PDB entry 6S7T | electron microscopy, 3.50 A resolution | chains A and B of the 10 polymer chains in the assembly

# Chain A
Molecule: Dolichyl-diphosphooligosaccharide--protein glycosyltransferase subunit STT3B
Source organism: Homo sapiens
Notes: EC 2.4.99.18
UniProtKB: Q8TCJ2 (STT3B_HUMAN); residue numbers follow UniProt; this construct covers 1-826
Chain sequence (826 residues; numbered 1 to 826; the number before each row is that of its first residue):
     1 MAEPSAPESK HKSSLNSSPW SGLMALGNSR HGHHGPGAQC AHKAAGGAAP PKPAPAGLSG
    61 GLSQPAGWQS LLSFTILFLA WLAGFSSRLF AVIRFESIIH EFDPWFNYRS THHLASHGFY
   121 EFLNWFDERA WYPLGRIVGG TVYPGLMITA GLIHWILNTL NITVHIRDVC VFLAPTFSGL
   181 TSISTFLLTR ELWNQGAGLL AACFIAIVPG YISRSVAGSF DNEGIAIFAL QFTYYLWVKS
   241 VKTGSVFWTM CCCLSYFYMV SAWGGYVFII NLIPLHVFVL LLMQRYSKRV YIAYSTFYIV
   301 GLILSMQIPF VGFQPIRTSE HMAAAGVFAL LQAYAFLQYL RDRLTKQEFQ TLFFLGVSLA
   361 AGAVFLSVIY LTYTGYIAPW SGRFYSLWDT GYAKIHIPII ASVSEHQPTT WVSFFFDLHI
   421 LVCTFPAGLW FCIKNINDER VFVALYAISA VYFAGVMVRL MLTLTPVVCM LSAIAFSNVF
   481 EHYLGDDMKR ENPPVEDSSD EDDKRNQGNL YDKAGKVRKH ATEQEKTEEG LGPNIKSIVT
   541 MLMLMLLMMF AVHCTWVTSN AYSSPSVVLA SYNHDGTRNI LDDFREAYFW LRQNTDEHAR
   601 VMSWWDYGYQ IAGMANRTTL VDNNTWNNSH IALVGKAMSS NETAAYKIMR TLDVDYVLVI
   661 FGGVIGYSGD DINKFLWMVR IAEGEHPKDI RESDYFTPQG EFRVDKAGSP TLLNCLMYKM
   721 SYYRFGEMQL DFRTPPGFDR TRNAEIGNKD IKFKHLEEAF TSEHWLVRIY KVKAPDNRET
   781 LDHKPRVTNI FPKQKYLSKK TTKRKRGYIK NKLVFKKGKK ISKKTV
Disordered / not traced: 1-62, 486-532, 816-826
Glycans and other covalent adducts: N-acetylglucosamine (NAG) linked to N616, N641; glycan linked to N627
Small-molecule neighbours:
  - 0K3 ((2Z,6Z,10Z,14Z,18Z,22Z,26Z)-3,7,11,15,19,23,27,31-octamethyldotriaconta-2,6,10,14,18,22,26,30-octaen-1-yl dihydrogen phosphate): Y143, N222, W263, G264, G265, V267, F268, N271, L272, P274, L275, F278, M322, A323, G326, V364, F365, V368, W380, R383, F384, L387, S449, F453, R459, L460
  - EGY ((4R,7R)-4-hydroxy-N,N,N-trimethyl-4,9-dioxo-7-[(undecanoyloxy)methyl]-3,5,8-trioxa-4lambda~5~-phosphadocosan-1-aminium), molecule 1: S70, F74, L77, F78, I183
  - EGY, molecule 2: F85, L89, V92, I93, F95, E96, S97, I153, I156, L157, V164, D168, F172, T176
  - EGY, molecule 3: S97, L157, L160, I162, V164, D168
  - EGY, molecule 4: L114, A115, G118, F119, I148, G151, L152, W155, I156
  - EGY, molecule 5: F119, Y120, L123, P144, I148, L254, F257, Y258, S261, L304, Q307, I308, P309
  - EGY, molecule 6: F232, F247, W248, C251, L254, S255, Y258
  - EGY, molecule 7: L275, V279, L282, M283, Q284, R285, I433, I436, A444, L445, I448
  - EGY, molecule 8: F278, L282, Q284, Y334, V357, A361, G362, F365
  - KZB ((2S,3R,4R,5S,6S)-2-(hydroxymethyl)-6-[(1S,2R,3R,4R,5'S,6S,7R,8S,9R,12R,13R,15S,16S,18R)-5',7,9,13-tetramethyl-3,15-bis(oxidanyl)spiro[5-oxapentacyclo[10.8.0.02,9.04,8.013,18]icosane-6,2'-oxane]-16-yl]oxy-oxane-3,4,5-triol), molecule 1: L180, I183, L187, R190, F232, Y235, K239, W248
  - KZB, molecule 2: K288, Y291, Q332, A335, F336, Y339, D342
  - KZB, molecule 3: F313, I316, R317, M322, L371, Y376, I377
UniProt features mapped onto this chain:
  - region: W604 to D606 (Interacts with target acceptor peptide in protein substrate)
  - motif: E101 to D103 (DXD motif 1), D221 to E223 (DXD motif 2), S402 to E405 (SVSE motif), W604 to G608 (WWDYG motif), D671 to M678 (DK motif)
  - binding site (Mn(2+)): D103, D221, E223
  - binding site (dolichyl diphosphooligosaccharide): R459, Y609
  - site: D103 (Interacts with target acceptor peptide in protein substrate), R214 (Important for catalytic activity), E405 (Interacts with target acceptor peptide in protein substrate), K674 (Interacts with target acceptor peptide in protein substrate)
  - modified residue: A2 (N-acetylalanine), S13 (Phosphoserine), S18 (Phosphoserine), S29 (Phosphoserine), S498 (Phosphoserine), S499 (Phosphoserine)
  - glycosylation (N-linked (GlcNAc...) asparagine): N616, N623, N627 (high mannose), N641
From the paper describing this entry:
  - post-translational modification sites: N616, N627, N641
  - catalytic residues: D103
  - binding site for Peptide: D103, N623
  - binding site for 0K3: R383, R459
  - catalytic residues: R459 (citing earlier work)

# Chain B
Molecule: Dolichyl-diphosphooligosaccharide--protein glycosyltransferase subunit 4
Source organism: Homo sapiens
UniProtKB: P0C6T2 (OST4_HUMAN); residue numbers follow UniProt; this construct covers 1-37
Chain sequence (37 residues; each row starts with the number of its first residue):
     1 MITDVQLAIF ANMLGVSLFL LVVLYHYVAV NNPKKQE
Disordered / not traced: 34-37
UniProt features mapped onto this chain:
  - mutagenesis: V23 (V23K: Decreases interaction with STT3A, STT3B and RPN1)

# Chain A / chain B interface
Residue-residue contacts - 46 pairs, chain A then chain B:
  Q69(A) with Y25(B), hydrogen bond
  L72(A) with L21(B), hydrophobic; Y25(B), hydrophobic
  I76(A) with L18(B); L21(B); V22(B)
  L79(A) with L18(B), hydrophobic; L21(B), hydrophobic
  A80(A) with L18(B)
  L82(A) with F10(B), hydrophobic; L14(B), hydrophobic
  A83(A) with L14(B), hydrophobic; L18(B), hydrophobic
  S86(A) with L7(B); F10(B)
  F90(A) with L7(B), hydrophobic; A8(B), hydrophobic
  I93(A) with I2(B); T3(B); D4(B); L7(B), hydrophobic
  R94(A) with D4(B), salt bridge
  Q195(A) with Y25(B), hydrogen bond
  G196(A) with Y25(B); H26(B)
  L199(A) with Y25(B), hydrophobic
  L200(A) with V22(B), hydrophobic
  C203(A) with L18(B), hydrophobic; F19(B), hydrophobic; V22(B), hydrophobic
  F204(A) with F19(B), hydrophobic
  S477(A) with H26(B), hydrogen bond
  F480(A) with V23(B), hydrophobic; H26(B)
  L484(A) with V23(B); H26(B); Y27(B)
  L544(A) with V23(B), hydrophobic
  L547(A) with F19(B)
  M548(A) with V16(B), hydrophobic; L20(B), hydrophobic
  A551(A) with F19(B), hydrophobic
  V552(A) with N12(B)
  T555(A) with A8(B); A11(B); N12(B), hydrogen bond
Also at the interface, not in a pair above, chain A (31 interface residues in all): T75, A197, I207, G485, F550
Also at the interface, not in a pair above, chain B (22 interface residues in all): L24, A29, V30

# Overview
Chain A and chain B form an interface of 31 and 22 residues respectively, with 4 hydrogen bonds and 1 salt
bridge. Polar contacts include R94(A)-D4(B), Q69(A)-Y25(B) and Q195(A)-Y25(B). The paper reports catalytic
residues D103(A) and R459(A); a binding site for Peptide at D103(A) and N623(A).
Chain A is Dolichyl-diphosphooligosaccharide--protein glycosyltransferase subunit STT3B and chain B is
Dolichyl-diphosphooligosaccharide--protein glycosyltransferase subunit 4, both from Homo sapiens; the
structure, Cryo-EM structure of human oligosaccharyltransferase complex OST-B, was determined by electron
microscopy together with 6S7O from the same study.
